PDB entry 9O48 | electron microscopy, 3.10 A resolution | chains A and E of the 8 polymer chains in the assembly

Chain A:
Protein: Intermediate conductance calcium-activated potassium channel protein 4, Small conductance calcium-activated potassium channel protein 2 chimera
From: Homo sapiens
Notes: fragment: SK4 residues 1-15 + SK2 residues 124-412 + SK4 residues 306-428
Reference sequence: chimeric construct of O15554, Q9H2S1: residues 110-123 from O15554 (KCNN4_HUMAN) positions 1-14 (UniProt number = residue number - 109); residues 124-412 from Q9H2S1 positions 124-412 (same numbers); residues 413-535 from O15554 (KCNN4_HUMAN) positions 305-427 (UniProt number = residue number - 108)
Amino-acid sequence (435 residues; row label = number of the first residue in the row):
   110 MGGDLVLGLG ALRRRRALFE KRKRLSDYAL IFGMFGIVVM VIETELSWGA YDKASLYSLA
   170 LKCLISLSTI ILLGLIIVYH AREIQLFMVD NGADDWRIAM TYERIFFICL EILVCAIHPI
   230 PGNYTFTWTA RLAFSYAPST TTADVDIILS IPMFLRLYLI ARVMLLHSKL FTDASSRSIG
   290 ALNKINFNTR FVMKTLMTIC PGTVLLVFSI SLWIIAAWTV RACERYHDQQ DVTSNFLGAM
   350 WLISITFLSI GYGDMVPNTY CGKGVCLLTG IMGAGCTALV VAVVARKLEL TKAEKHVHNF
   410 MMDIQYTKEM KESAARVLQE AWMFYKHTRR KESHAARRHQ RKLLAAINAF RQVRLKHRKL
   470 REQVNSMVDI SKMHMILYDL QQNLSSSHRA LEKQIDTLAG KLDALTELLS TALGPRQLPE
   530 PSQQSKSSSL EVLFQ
Disordered / not traced: 110-117, 491-544
Disulfide bonds: Cys332-Cys370
Sequence notes: expression tag (536-544)
Bound ions: K+ site 1: Ser358, Ile359 (shared with 2 residues of chain B; 2 residues of chain C; 2 residues of chain D); K+ site 2: Ser358 (shared with 1 residue of chain B; 1 residue of chain C; 1 residue of chain D)
Swiss-Prot annotation at these positions:
  - modified residue: Tyr160 (Phosphotyrosine), His466 (Phosphohistidine)
Reported in the primary citation:
  - contacts within the chain: Trp237-His336, Phe243-Gly362 (backbone contact), Ser248-His336 (hydrogen bond), Asp253-Tyr335 (hydrogen bond)
  - conformationally variable residues (side-chain flip): Trp350, Gly360, Tyr361

Chain E:
Protein: Calmodulin-1
From: Homo sapiens
Reference sequence: P0DP23 (CALM1_HUMAN); residues 1-149 here = UniProt positions 1-149
Amino-acid sequence (149 residues; row label = number of the first residue in the row):
     1 MADQLTEEQI AEFKEAFSLF DKDGDGTITT KELGTVMRSL GQNPTEAELQ DMINEVDADG
    61 NGTIDFPEFL TMMARKMKDT DSEEEIREAF RVFDKDGNGY ISAAELRHVM TNLGEKLTDE
   121 EVDEMIREAD IDGDGQVNYE EFVQMMTAK
Disordered / not traced: 1-3, 113-118, 148-149
Bound ions: Ca2+ site 1: Asp21, Asp23, Asp25, Thr27, Glu32; Ca2+ site 2: Asp57, Asp59, Asn61, Thr63, Glu68; Ca2+ site 3: Asp94, Asp96, Tyr100, Glu105; Ca2+ site 4: Asp132, Asp134, Gln136, Glu141
Swiss-Prot annotation at these positions:
  - binding site (Ca(2+)): Asp21, Asp23, Asp25, Thr27, Glu32, Asp57, Asp59, Asn61, Thr63, Glu68, Asp94, Asp96, Asn98, Tyr100, Glu105, Asp130, Asp132, Asp134, Gln136, Glu141
  - modified residue: Ala2 (N-acetylalanine), Lys22 (N6-acetyllysine), Thr45 (Phosphothreonine), Ser82 (Phosphoserine), Lys95 (N6-acetyllysine), Tyr100 (Phosphotyrosine), Ser102 (Phosphoserine), Thr111 (Phosphothreonine), Lys116 (N6,N6,N6-trimethyllysine), Tyr139 (Phosphotyrosine)
  - cross-link: Lys22 (Glycyl lysine isopeptide (Lys-Gly) (interchain with G-Cter in SUMO2))

How chain A and chain E interact:
Residue-residue contacts - 35 pairs, chain A then chain E:
  Met419(A) with Val92(E), hydrophobic
  Lys420(A) with Val92(E); Asn112(E), hydrogen bond (backbone-side chain)
  Glu421(A) with Asn112(E)
  Ala423(A) with Ala89(E), hydrophobic; Val92(E), hydrophobic; Phe93(E)
  Ala424(A) with Phe93(E); Val109(E)
  Val426(A) with Ile86(E), hydrophobic
  Leu427(A) with Phe93(E), hydrophobic; Leu106(E), hydrophobic; Met110(E), hydrophobic; Met125(E), hydrophobic; Phe142(E), hydrophobic
  Ala430(A) with Met145(E); Met146(E), hydrophobic
  Trp431(A) with Met125(E)
  Phe433(A) with Thr147(E)
  Tyr434(A) with Glu128(E); Met145(E)
  Leu452(A) with Met146(E)
  Ile456(A) with Glu85(E); Ile86(E), hydrophobic
  Asn457(A) with Thr80(E), hydrogen bond
  Phe459(A) with Glu85(E); Glu88(E); Ala89(E)
  Arg460(A) with Asp79(E); Thr80(E); Glu85(E), salt bridge
  Arg463(A) with Glu84(E), salt bridge; Glu85(E), salt bridge; Glu88(E)
  Arg467(A) with Gln42(E)
Also at the interface, not in a pair above, chain E (23 interface residues in all): Ser82, Glu121, Gln144

In short:
18 residues of chain A and 23 residues of chain E are in contact; the contacts include 2 hydrogen bonds and 3
salt bridges. Among the polar pairs are Arg460(A)-Glu85(E), Arg463(A)-Glu84(E) and Arg463(A)-Glu85(E). The
paper reports conformational variability at Trp350(A), Gly360(A) and Tyr361(A); contacts within the chain
involving Trp237(A), His336(A) and Phe243(A) among others.
Chain A is Intermediate conductance calcium-activated potassium channel protein 4, Small conductance
calcium-activated potassium channel protein 2 chimera and chain E is Calmodulin-1, both from Homo sapiens; the
structure, Cryo-EM structure of the human SK2-4 chimera/calmodulin channel complex in the Ca2+ bound state,
was determined by electron microscopy, deposited together with 9O51, 9O52, 9O53 and 9O5O.
